PDB entry 3LAP | X-ray diffraction, 2.15 A resolution | chains C and D of the 12 polymer chains in the assembly

Chain C (and D):
Molecule: Arginine repressor
Source organism: Mycobacterium tuberculosis
Notes: chain D of this document is another copy of the same molecule, construct and numbering; everything in this record applies to it too
UniProtKB: P0A4Y8 (ARGR_MYCTU); residues 1-170 here = UniProt positions 1-170
Chain sequence (170 residues; each row starts with the number of its first residue):
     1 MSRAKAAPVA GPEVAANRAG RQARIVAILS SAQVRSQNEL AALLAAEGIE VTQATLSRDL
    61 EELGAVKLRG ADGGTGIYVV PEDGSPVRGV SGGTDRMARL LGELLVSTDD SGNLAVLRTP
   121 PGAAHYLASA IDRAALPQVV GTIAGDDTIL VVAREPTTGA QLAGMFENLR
Disordered / not traced: 1-15, 83-88 (chain D: 1-16)
Residues lining bound ligands:
  - L-canavanine (GGB), molecule 1: Pro121, Gly122, Asp146
  - L-canavanine (GGB), molecule 2: His125, Ala128, Ser129, Asp132, Thr142, Ile143, Ala144
  - L-canavanine (GGB), molecule 3: Gly145, Asp146, Asp147, Thr148

Chain C / chain D interface:
Pairs across the interface - 27 pairs, chain C then chain D:
  Ser31(C) with Pro121(D)
  Gln33(C) with Arg118(D), hydrogen bond
  Arg35(C) with Ser107(D)
  Asn38(C) with Arg170(D), hydrogen bond
  Glu39(C) with Val106(D); Ser107(D)
  Ala42(C) with Leu105(D); Val106(D); Arg170(D)
  Leu43(C) with Val106(D), hydrophobic; Pro120(D), hydrophobic
  Ala46(C) with Glu103(D); Pro120(D), hydrophobic
  Glu103(C) with Glu103(D)
  Leu104(C) with Tyr126(D), hydrophobic
  Pro120(C) with Tyr126(D), hydrophobic
  Pro121(C) with Tyr126(D)
  Gly122(C) with His125(D); Tyr126(D)
  Ala123(C) with Tyr126(D), hydrophobic
  His125(C) with Gly122(D); His125(D)
  Tyr126(C) with Leu104(D); Pro121(D); Gly122(D), hydrogen bond (backbone-backbone); Ala123(D), hydrophobic
  Arg133(C) with Pro121(D)
Other interface residues (no listed pair), chain C (18 interface residues in all): Ser129
Other interface residues (no listed pair), chain D (14 interface residues in all): Ser129

Overview:
Chain C and chain D form an interface of 18 and 14 residues respectively; the contacts include 3 hydrogen
bonds. Polar pairs include Gln33(C)-Arg118(D), Asn38(C)-Arg170(D) and Tyr126(C)-Gly122(D). Bound to chain C: 3
copies of L-canavanine.
Chain C and chain D are both Arginine repressor (Mycobacterium tuberculosis); the structure, The Structure of
the Intermediate Complex of the Arginine Repressor from Mycobacterium tuberculosis Bound to its ..., was
determined by X-ray diffraction, deposited together with 3LAJ.
